PDB entry 5T0A | X-ray diffraction, 1.95 A resolution | chain A

== Chain A ==
Protein: maltose binding protein - heparan sulfate 6-O-sulfotransferase isoform 3 fusion protein
Organism: Escherichia coli O157:H7
Notes: EC 2.8.2.-
Reference sequence: chimeric construct of P0AEY0, A0MGZ7: residues 1-366 from P0AEY0 (MALE_ECO57) positions 27-392 (UniProt number = residue number + 26); residues 1075-1395 from A0MGZ7 positions 75-395 (UniProt number = residue number - 1000)
Sequence (692 residues; each row starts with the number of its first residue; note: 704 numbers in that range are skipped by the numbering (no residue carries them; nothing is unmodelled there); numbering starts at 0):
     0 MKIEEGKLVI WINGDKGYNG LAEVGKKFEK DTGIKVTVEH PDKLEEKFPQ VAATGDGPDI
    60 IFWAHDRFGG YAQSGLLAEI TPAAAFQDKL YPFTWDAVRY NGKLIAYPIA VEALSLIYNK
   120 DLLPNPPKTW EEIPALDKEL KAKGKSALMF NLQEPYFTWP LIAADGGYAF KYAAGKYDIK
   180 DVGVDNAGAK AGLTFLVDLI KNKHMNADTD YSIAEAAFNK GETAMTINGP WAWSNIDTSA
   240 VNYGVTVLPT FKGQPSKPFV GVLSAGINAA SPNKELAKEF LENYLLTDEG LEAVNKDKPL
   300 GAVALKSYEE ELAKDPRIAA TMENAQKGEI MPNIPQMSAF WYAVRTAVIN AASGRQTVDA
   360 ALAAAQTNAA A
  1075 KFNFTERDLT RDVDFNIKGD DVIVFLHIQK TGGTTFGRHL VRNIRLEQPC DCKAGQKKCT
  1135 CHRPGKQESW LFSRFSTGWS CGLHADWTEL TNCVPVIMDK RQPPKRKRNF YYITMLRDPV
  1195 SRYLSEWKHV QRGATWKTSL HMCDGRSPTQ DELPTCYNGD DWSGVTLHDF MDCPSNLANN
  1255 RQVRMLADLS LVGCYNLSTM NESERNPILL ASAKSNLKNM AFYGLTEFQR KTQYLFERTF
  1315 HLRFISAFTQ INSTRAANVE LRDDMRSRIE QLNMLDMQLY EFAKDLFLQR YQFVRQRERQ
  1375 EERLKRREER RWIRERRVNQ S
Unresolved in the structure: 0-1, 1174-1181, 1384-1395
Construct notes: initiating methionine (0); engineered mutation Ala82 (Asp108 in P0AEY0), Ala83 (Lys109 in P0AEY0), Ala172 (Glu198 in P0AEY0), Ala173 (Asn199 in P0AEY0), Ala239 (Lys265 in P0AEY0), Ala359 (Glu385 in P0AEY0), Ala362 (Lys388 in P0AEY0), Ala363 (Asp389 in P0AEY0); linker (367-370)
Swiss-Prot annotation at these positions:
  - active site: His1158 (Proton acceptor)
  - binding site (3'-phosphoadenylyl sulfate): His1101 to Thr1109, Arg1191, Ser1199, Thr1323 to Ile1325, Arg1329, Ala1330
  - binding site (substrate): Lys1131, Lys1132, Arg1148, Trp1153, His1158, His1203, Trp1210
  - glycosylation (N-linked (GlcNAc...) asparagine): Asn1077, Asn1270, Asn1275, Asn1326, Asn1393
Cystine bridges: Cys1124-Cys1135, Cys1126-Cys1133, Cys1155-Cys1167, Cys1217-Cys1268, Cys1230-Cys1247
Ion coordination: Na+ site 1: Asn1232, Asp1235; Na+ site 2: Ala1331, Val1333
Ligand contacts: adenosine-3'-5'-diphosphate (A3P): His1101, Ile1102, Gln1103, Lys1104, Thr1105, Gly1106, Gly1107, Thr1108, Thr1109, Arg1191, Ser1199, Thr1300, Gln1303, Thr1323, Gln1324, Ile1325, Thr1328, Arg1329, Ala1330
What the authors report for this chain:
  - catalytic residues: His1158, His1203, Trp1210
  - binding site for 2-deoxy-2-(sulfoamino)-alpha-D-glucopyranose: Lys1131, Lys1132, His1158, His1203, Thr1209, Trp1210, Thr1212
  - binding site for beta-D-glucopyranuronic acid: Lys1131, Arg1148, Trp1153, Arg1206
  - binding site for 2-O-sulfo-alpha-L-idopyranuronic acid: Lys1132
  - binding site for l(+)-tartaric acid: Arg1112
  - binding site for adenosine-3'-5'-diphosphate: His1101, Lys1104
  - mutagenesis - H1101A (20- to 100-fold), K1104A (20- to 100-fold), K1131A/K1132A, K1132A: decreased catalytic activity on substrates IV to VII
  - mutagenesis - H1158A: abolished catalytic activity
  - mutagenesis - H1203A, W1210A: decreased catalytic activity
  - mutagenesis - K1132A: unchanged catalytic activity on substrate VIII
  - mutagenesis - K1132E: decreased catalytic activity on substrate VIII
  - specificity-determining residues: Lys1132
  - mutagenesis - R1112E (7-fold), R1116E, K1202E, R1329E: increased catalytic activity on Substrate VI
  - mutagenesis - R1329A: unchanged catalytic activity
  - contacts within the chain: Arg1312-Glu1372 (hydrogen bond)

== Summary ==
Ligands of chain A: adenosine-3'-5'-diphosphate. Curated annotation (UniProt) lists active-site residue
His1158, 16 residues binding 3'-phosphoadenylyl sulfate and 7 substrate-binding residues. From the paper:
catalytic residues His1158, His1203 and Trp1210; H1101A, K1104A and K1131A/K1132A, among others, reduce
catalytic activity on substrates IV to VII; 13 substitutions were tested in all.
Chain A is maltose binding protein - heparan sulfate 6-O-sulfotransferase isoform 3 fusion protein
(Escherichia coli O157:H7); the structure, Crystal Structure of Heparan Sulfate 6-O-Sulfotransferase with
bound PAP and heptasaccharide substrate, was determined by X-ray diffraction together with 5T03 and 5T05 from
the same study.
